4OO1 - chains D and G of the 11 polymer chains in the assembly; structure by X-ray diffraction, 3.30 A resolution.

== Chain D ==
Name: Exosome complex component RRP46
From: Saccharomyces cerevisiae
UniProtKB: P53256 (RRP46_YEAST); numbering as in UniProt (aligned over 1-223)
Sequence (225 residues; row label = number of the first residue in the row; numbers below 1 keep their minus sign (Gly-1 is residue -1)):
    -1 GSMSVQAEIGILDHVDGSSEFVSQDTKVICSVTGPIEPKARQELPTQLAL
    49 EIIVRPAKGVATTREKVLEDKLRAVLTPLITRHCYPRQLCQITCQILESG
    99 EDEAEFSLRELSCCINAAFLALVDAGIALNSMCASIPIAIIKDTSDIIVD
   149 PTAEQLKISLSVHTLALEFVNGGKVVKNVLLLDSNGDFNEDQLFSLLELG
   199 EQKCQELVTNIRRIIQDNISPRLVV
Not modelled in the structure: -1 to 0, 222-223
Differences from the reference sequence: expression tag (-1 to 0)

== Chain G ==
Name: Exosome complex component RRP40
From: Saccharomyces cerevisiae
UniProtKB: Q08285 (RRP40_YEAST); residues 1-240 here = UniProt positions 1-240
Sequence (244 residues; each row starts with the number of its first residue; numbers below 1 keep their minus sign (Gly-3 is residue -3)):
    -3 GDPHMSTFIFPGDSFPVDPTTPVKLGPGIYCDPNTQEIRPVNTGVLHVSA
    47 KGKSGVQTAYIDYSSKRYIPSVNDFVIGVIIGTFSDSYKVSLQNFSSSVS
    97 LSYMAFPNASKKNRPTLQVGDLVYARVCTAEKELEAEIECFDSTTGRDAG
   147 FGILEDGMIIDVNLNFARQLLFNNDFPLLKVLAAHTKFEVAIGLNGKIWV
   197 KCEELSNTLACYRTIMECCQKNDTAAFKDIAKRQFKEILTVKEE
Not modelled in the structure: -3 to 1, 46-53, 236-240
Differences from the reference sequence: expression tag (-3 to 0)
What the authors report for this chain:
  - binding site for Poly A RNA: Lys108, Arg110
  - mutagenesis - K107E/K108E/R110D: decreased catalytic activity

== How chain D and chain G interact ==
Pairs across the interface (51):
  Asp11(D) with Lys62(G)
  Val13(D) with Lys62(G)
  Asp14(D) with Lys62(G); Arg63(G), salt bridge
  Thr31(D) with Arg63(G)
  Gly32(D) with Arg63(G)
  Pro33(D) with Arg63(G); Ile65(G), hydrophobic
  Ile34(D) with Arg63(G); Phe91(G)
  Glu35(D) with Phe91(G), hydrogen bond (backbone-backbone); Ser93(G), hydrogen bond
  Thr79(D) with Tyr26(G)
  Cys82(D) with Tyr26(G), hydrophobic
  Pro84(D) with Lys128(G); Glu129(G)
  Arg85(D) with Ser93(G)
  Gln86(D) with Ser93(G), hydrogen bond
  Val121(D) with Thr39(G)
  Asp122(D) with Ser60(G)
  Ala123(D) with Ser61(G), hydrogen bond (backbone-side chain)
  Gly124(D) with Asn38(G); Tyr59(G); Ser60(G)
  Ile125(D) with Val37(G); Asn38(G)
  Ala126(D) with Val37(G)
  Leu127(D) with Pro7(G); Pro36(G); Val37(G), hydrogen bond (backbone-backbone)
  Asn128(D) with Gly8(G); Arg35(G)
  Ser129(D) with Pro7(G)
  Met130(D) with Phe6(G), hydrophobic; Pro7(G)
  Val168(D) with Gly8(G)
  Asn169(D) with Gly8(G), hydrogen bond (backbone-backbone); Asp9(G); Ser10(G), hydrogen bond
  Gly170(D) with Asp9(G), hydrogen bond (backbone-side chain)
  Arg210(D) with Phe6(G); Asp9(G), salt bridge
  Ile213(D) with Phe4(G), hydrophobic
  Gln214(D) with Phe4(G); Phe6(G)
  Ile217(D) with Phe4(G), hydrophobic; Thr39(G)
  Pro219(D) with Asn218(G)
  Arg220(D) with Ser60(G), hydrogen bond; Asn218(G)
  Leu221(D) with Asp58(G)
Also at the interface, not in a pair above, chain D (37 interface residues in all): His81, Phe167, Gly171, Ser218
Also at the interface, not in a pair above, chain G (29 interface residues in all): Gly40, Val41, Gln89, Ser92, Asn161

== In short ==
37 residues of chain D face 29 of chain G across their interface, with 9 hydrogen bonds and 2 salt bridges.
Polar contacts include Asp14(D)-Arg63(G), Arg210(D)-Asp9(G) and Glu35(D)-Ser93(G). The paper reports a binding
site for Poly A RNA at Lys108(G) and Arg110(G); K107E/K108E/R110D of chain G reduce catalytic activity.
Here chain D is Exosome complex component RRP46 and chain G is Exosome complex component RRP40, both from
Saccharomyces cerevisiae. Entry 4OO1 (Structure of an Rrp6-RNA exosome complex bound to poly(A) RNA) was
determined by X-ray diffraction.
